Entry 4Y1C (X-ray diffraction, 2.30 A resolution); this record covers chains A and B of the 3 polymer chains in the assembly.

Chain A (and B):
Name: Integrase
From: Human immunodeficiency virus 1
Notes: chain B of this document is another copy of the same molecule, construct and numbering; everything in this record applies to it too
UniProt: Q76353 (Q76353_9HIV1); residue numbers follow UniProt; this construct covers 50-212
Amino-acid sequence (167 residues; each row starts with the number of its first residue):
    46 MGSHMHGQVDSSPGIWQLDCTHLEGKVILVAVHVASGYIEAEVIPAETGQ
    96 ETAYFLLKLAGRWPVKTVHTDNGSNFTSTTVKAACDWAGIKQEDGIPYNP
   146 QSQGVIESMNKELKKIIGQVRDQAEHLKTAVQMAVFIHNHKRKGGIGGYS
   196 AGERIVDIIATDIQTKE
Unresolved in the structure: 46-55, 144-150, 208-212 (chain B: 46-56, 139-150, 210-212)
Differences from the reference sequence: initiating methionine (46); expression tag (47-49); engineered mutation Ser56 (Cys in Q76353), Asp131 (Trp in Q76353), Asp139 (Phe in Q76353), His185 (Phe in Q76353)
Ion coordination: Cd2+ site 1: Cys65, His67, Glu92 (shared with Asp131(B) of chain B); Cd2+ site 2: Cys65, Glu92, Asp116 (shared with Asp131(B) of chain B)

Chain A / chain B interface:
Contacting residue pairs (47):
  Tyr83(A) - Arg107(B)
  Glu85(A) - Arg107(B)  salt bridge
  Glu87(A) - Lys103(B)  salt bridge
  Tyr99(A) - Glu87(B)
  Tyr99(A) - Lys173(B)
  Tyr99(A) - Gln177(B)  hydrogen bond
  Leu102(A) - Thr174(B)
  Lys103(A) - Glu87(B)  salt bridge
  Lys103(A) - Lys103(B)
  Lys103(A) - Gln177(B)
  Ala105(A) - Phe181(B)
  Ala105(A) - His185(B)
  Gly106(A) - Phe181(B)
  Gly106(A) - Asn184(B)  hydrogen bond (backbone-side chain)
  Gly106(A) - His185(B)
  Arg107(A) - Tyr83(B)
  Arg107(A) - Glu85(B)  salt bridge
  Arg107(A) - Arg107(B)
  Trp108(A) - Trp108(B)  hydrophobic
  Trp108(A) - His185(B)  hydrogen bond (backbone-side chain)
  Trp132(A) - Gln168(B)
  Trp132(A) - Met178(B)
  Trp132(A) - Phe181(B)  hydrophobic
  Ala133(A) - Phe181(B)
  Gln168(A) - Trp132(B)
  Lys173(A) - Tyr99(B)
  Thr174(A) - Leu102(B)
  Gln177(A) - Tyr99(B)  hydrogen bond
  Gln177(A) - Lys103(B)
  Met178(A) - Trp132(B)
  Phe181(A) - Ala105(B)
  Phe181(A) - Gly106(B)
  Phe181(A) - Trp132(B)  hydrophobic
  Phe181(A) - Ala133(B)
  Ile182(A) - Trp132(B)  hydrophobic
  Asn184(A) - Gly106(B)  hydrogen bond (side chain-backbone)
  His185(A) - Ala105(B)  hydrogen bond (side chain-backbone)
  Glu198(A) - Ile208(B)
  Val201(A) - Val201(B)
  Val201(A) - Ile204(B)
  Val201(A) - Ala205(B)
  Ala205(A) - Val201(B)  hydrophobic
  Ala205(A) - Asp202(B)
  Ala205(A) - Ala205(B)  hydrophobic
  Thr206(A) - Asp202(B)  hydrogen bond (backbone-side chain)
  Asp207(A) - Tyr194(B)
  Asp207(A) - Asp202(B)  hydrogen bond (backbone-side chain)
Other interface residues (no listed pair), chain A (31 interface residues in all): Gln95, Pro109, Tyr194, Asp202, Ile204
Other interface residues (no listed pair), chain B (31 interface residues in all): Val88, His171, Val180, Ile182, Glu198

Summary:
The chain A/chain B interface involves 31 residues from each chain; the contacts include 8 hydrogen bonds and
4 salt bridges. Polar pairs include Glu85(A)-Arg107(B), Glu87(A)-Lys103(B) and Tyr99(A)-Gln177(B). The Cd2+
site 1 is built by Cys65(A), His67(A) and Glu92(A).
Both chains are Integrase (Human immunodeficiency virus 1). Entry 4Y1C (Cyclic hexapeptide cyc[NdPopPKID] in
complex with HIV-1 integrase core domain) was determined by X-ray diffraction.
